6ASM - chain A; structure by X-ray diffraction, 1.55 A resolution.

Chain A:
Name: Phosphoenolpyruvate carboxykinase (ATP)
Source organism: Escherichia coli (strain K12)
Notes: EC 4.1.1.49
Reference sequence: P22259 (PCKA_ECOLI); residue numbers follow UniProt; this construct covers 1-540
Sequence (546 residues; row label = number of the first residue in the row):
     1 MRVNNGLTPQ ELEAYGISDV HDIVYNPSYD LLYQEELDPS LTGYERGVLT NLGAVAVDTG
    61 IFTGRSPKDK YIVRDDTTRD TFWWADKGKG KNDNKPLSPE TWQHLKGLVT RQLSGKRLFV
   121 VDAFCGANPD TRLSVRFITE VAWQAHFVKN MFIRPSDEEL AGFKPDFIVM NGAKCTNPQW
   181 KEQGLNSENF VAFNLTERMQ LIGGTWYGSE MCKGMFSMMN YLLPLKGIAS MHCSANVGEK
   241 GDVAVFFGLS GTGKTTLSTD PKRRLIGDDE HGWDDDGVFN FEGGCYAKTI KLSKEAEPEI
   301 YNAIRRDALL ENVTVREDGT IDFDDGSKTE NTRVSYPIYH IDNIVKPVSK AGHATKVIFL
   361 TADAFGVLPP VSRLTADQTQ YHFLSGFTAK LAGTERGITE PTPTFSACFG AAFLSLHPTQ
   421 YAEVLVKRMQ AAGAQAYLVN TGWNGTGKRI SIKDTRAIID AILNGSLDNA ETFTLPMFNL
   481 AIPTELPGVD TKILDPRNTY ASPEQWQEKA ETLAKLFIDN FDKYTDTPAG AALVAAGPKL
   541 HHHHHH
Not modelled in the structure: 1-6, 88-89, 392-399, 544-546
Construct notes: engineered mutation Ser209 (Gly in P22259), Cys212 (Lys in P22259); expression tag (541-546)
Ion coordination: Mn2+: His232, Asp269 (together with ATP); Mg2+: Thr255 (together with ATP)
Ligand contacts:
  - ATP (adenosine-5'-triphosphate): His232, Leu249, Ser250, Gly251, Thr252, Gly253, Lys254, Thr255, Thr256, Leu257, Asp269, Tyr286, Lys288, Ile290, Glu297, Arg333, Thr441, Arg449, Ile450, Ser451, Ile452, Thr455
  - thiosulfate (THJ): Arg65, Tyr207, Ser209, Cys212, Lys213, Tyr286, Arg333, Phe413
  - xenon (XE): Thr379, Gln380, Phe383, Ala422, Leu425, Val426
Swiss-Prot annotation at these positions:
  - binding site (substrate): Arg65, Tyr207, Lys213, Arg333
  - binding site (Ca(2+)): Lys149, Asn150, Phe152, Gly283
  - binding site (ATP): Lys213, His232, Gly248 to Thr256, Glu297, Arg333, Arg449, Ile450, Thr455
  - binding site (Mn(2+)): Lys213, His232, Asp269
  - modified residue (N6-acetyllysine): Lys87, Lys523
  - mutagenesis: Arg65 (R65Q: Slightly lower catalytic efficiency compared to wild-type and the affinity binding for OAA is 330-fold higher than for wild-type), Asp268 (D268N: In PCK51; altered-activity mutant that catalyzes the conversion from oxaloacetate to pyruvate (OAA decarboxylase activity)), Gly284 (G284S: In PCK53; shows reduced-activity)

In short:
Bound to chain A: ATP, xenon and thiosulfate. His232 and Asp269 form the Mn2+ site. Curated annotation
(UniProt) lists 4 substrate-binding residues, 4 Ca2+-binding residues, 16 ATP-binding residues and 3
Mn2+-binding residues.
Chain A is Phosphoenolpyruvate carboxykinase (ATP) (Escherichia coli (strain K12)); the structure, E. coli
phosphoenolpyruvate carboxykinase G209S K212C mutant bound to thiosulfate, was determined by X-ray diffraction
together with 6ASI, 6ASN, 6AT2, 6AT3 and 6AT4 from the same study.
